7KLG - chains H and L of the 3 polymer chains in the assembly; structure by X-ray diffraction, 3.20 A resolution.

[Chain H]
Molecule: Fab 15033 heavy chain
Organism: Homo sapiens
Notes: antibody fragment or engineered binder
Amino-acid sequence (225 residues; each row starts with the number of its first residue; note: 8 numbers in that range are skipped by the numbering (no residue carries them; nothing is unmodelled there)):
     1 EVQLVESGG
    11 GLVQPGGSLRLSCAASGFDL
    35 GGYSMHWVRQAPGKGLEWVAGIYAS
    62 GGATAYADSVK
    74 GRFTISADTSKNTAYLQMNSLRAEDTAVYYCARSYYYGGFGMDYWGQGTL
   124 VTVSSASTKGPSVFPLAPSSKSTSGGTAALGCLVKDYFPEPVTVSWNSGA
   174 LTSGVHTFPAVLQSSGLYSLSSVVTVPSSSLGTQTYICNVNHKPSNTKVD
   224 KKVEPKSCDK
Not modelled in the structure: 232-233
Disulfides: Cys-23/Cys-104, Cys-155/Cys-211

[Chain L]
Molecule: Fab 15033 light chain
Organism: Homo sapiens
Notes: antibody fragment or engineered binder
Amino-acid sequence (214 residues; row label = number of the first residue in the row; note: 20 numbers in that range are skipped by the numbering (no residue carries them; nothing is unmodelled there)):
     1 DIQMTQSPSSLSASVGDRVTITCRASQSV
    36 SSAVAWYQQKPGKAPKLLIYSA
    65 SDLYSGVP
    74 SRFSGSR
    83 SGTDFTLTISSLQPEDFATYYCQQSYR
   114 YPITFGQGTKVEIKRTVAAPSVFIFPPSDEQLKSGTASVVCLLNNFYPRE
   164 AKVQWKVDNALQSGNSQESVTEQDSKDSTYSLSSTLTLSKADYEKHKVYA
   214 CEVTHQGLSSPVTKSFNRGEC
Disulfides: Cys-23/Cys-104, Cys-154/Cys-214

[Interface between chain H and chain L]
Residue-residue contacts - 74 pairs, chain H then chain L:
  His-40(H) with Tyr-114(L)
  Gln-44(H) with Gln-44(L), hydrogen bond; Tyr-103(L), hydrogen bond
  Lys-48(H) with Tyr-103(L)
  Gly-49(H) with Tyr-103(L)
  Leu-50(H) with Pro-50(L), hydrophobic; Tyr-103(L), hydrophobic; Phe-118(L)
  Trp-52(H) with Tyr-114(L), hydrophobic; Pro-115(L), hydrophobic; Ile-116(L), hydrophobic; Phe-118(L)
  Asp-69(H) with Asp-1(L)
  Tyr-103(H) with Gln-44(L); Lys-48(L); Ala-49(L), hydrophobic
  Tyr-110(H) with Tyr-114(L), hydrogen bond (backbone-side chain)
  Gly-111(H) with Ser-107(L)
  Gly-112(H) with Ser-56(L), hydrogen bond (backbone-side chain); Ser-107(L), hydrogen bond (backbone-backbone)
  Phe-113(H) with Tyr-55(L), hydrophobic; Ser-107(L), hydrogen bond (backbone-side chain)
  Gly-114(H) with Tyr-42(L)
  Met-115(H) with Tyr-42(L), hydrogen bond (backbone-side chain); Leu-52(L); Ile-116(L), hydrophobic
  Asp-116(H) with Leu-52(L); Tyr-68(L)
  Tyr-117(H) with Tyr-68(L), hydrogen bond
  Trp-118(H) with Tyr-42(L), hydrophobic; Ala-49(L), hydrophobic; Pro-50(L)
  Gly-119(H) with Ala-49(L)
  Gln-120(H) with Gly-47(L); Lys-48(L), hydrogen bond; Ala-49(L)
  Val-136(H) with Glu-143(L)
  Phe-137(H) with Ser-141(L); Glu-143(L); Gln-144(L)
  Pro-138(H) with Ser-141(L); Glu-143(L)
  Leu-139(H) with Phe-138(L), hydrophobic
  Ala-140(H) with Phe-138(L)
  Ser-143(H) with Cys-234(L), hydrogen bond (side chain-backbone)
  Thr-150(H) with Phe-136(L)
  Ala-152(H) with Phe-136(L), hydrophobic; Phe-138(L)
  Leu-153(H) with Phe-138(L), hydrophobic
  Lys-158(H) with Gln-144(L); Ser-151(L)
  His-179(H) with Asn-158(L), hydrogen bond; Thr-184(L); Asp-187(L), salt bridge; Ser-194(L), hydrogen bond
  Phe-181(H) with Leu-155(L), hydrophobic; Ser-182(L); Thr-184(L); Ser-194(L); Leu-195(L); Ser-196(L)
  Pro-182(H) with Ser-182(L), hydrogen bond (backbone-side chain); Val-183(L)
  Val-184(H) with Gln-180(L); Glu-181(L)
  Leu-185(H) with Gln-180(L), hydrogen bond (backbone-side chain)
  Gln-186(H) with Gln-180(L)
  Ser-194(H) with Ser-196(L), hydrogen bond
  Val-196(H) with Leu-155(L), hydrophobic
  Thr-198(H) with Asn-157(L), hydrogen bond
  Lys-229(H) with Asp-142(L), salt bridge; Cys-234(L)
  Ser-230(H) with Cys-234(L), hydrogen bond (backbone-side chain)
  Cys-231(H) with Cys-234(L), disulfide
Also at the interface, not in a pair above, chain H (47 interface residues in all): Val-42, Glu-51, Ala-66, Ala-68, Ala-151, Leu-156
Also at the interface, not in a pair above, chain L (45 interface residues in all): Ala-38, Ala-40, Gln-105, Gln-120, Thr-149, Val-153, Thr-192, Thr-200
Cross-chain cystine bridges: Cys-231(H)/Cys-234(L)

[In short]
47 residues of chain H and 45 residues of chain L are in contact, with 1 disulfide bond, 17 hydrogen bonds and
2 salt bridges. Polar contacts include His-179(H)/Asp-187(L), Lys-229(H)/Asp-142(L) and Gln-44(H)/Gln-44(L).
Chain H is Fab 15033 heavy chain and chain L is Fab 15033 light chain, both from Homo sapiens; the structure,
SARS-CoV-2 RBD in complex with Fab 15033, was determined by X-ray diffraction together with 7KLH, 7KMK, 7KML,
7KXJ and 7KXK from the same study.
